8V6N - chains A and B of the 4 polymer chains in the assembly; structure by electron microscopy, 2.59 A resolution.

Chain A (and B):
Molecule: Transient receptor potential cation channel subfamily V member 3
Organism: Homo sapiens
Notes: chain B of this document is another copy of the same molecule, construct and numbering; everything in this record applies to it too
Reference sequence: Q8NET8 (TRPV3_HUMAN), isoform Q8NET8-2; residues 1-791 here = UniProt positions 1-791
Sequence (808 residues; each row starts with the number of its first residue):
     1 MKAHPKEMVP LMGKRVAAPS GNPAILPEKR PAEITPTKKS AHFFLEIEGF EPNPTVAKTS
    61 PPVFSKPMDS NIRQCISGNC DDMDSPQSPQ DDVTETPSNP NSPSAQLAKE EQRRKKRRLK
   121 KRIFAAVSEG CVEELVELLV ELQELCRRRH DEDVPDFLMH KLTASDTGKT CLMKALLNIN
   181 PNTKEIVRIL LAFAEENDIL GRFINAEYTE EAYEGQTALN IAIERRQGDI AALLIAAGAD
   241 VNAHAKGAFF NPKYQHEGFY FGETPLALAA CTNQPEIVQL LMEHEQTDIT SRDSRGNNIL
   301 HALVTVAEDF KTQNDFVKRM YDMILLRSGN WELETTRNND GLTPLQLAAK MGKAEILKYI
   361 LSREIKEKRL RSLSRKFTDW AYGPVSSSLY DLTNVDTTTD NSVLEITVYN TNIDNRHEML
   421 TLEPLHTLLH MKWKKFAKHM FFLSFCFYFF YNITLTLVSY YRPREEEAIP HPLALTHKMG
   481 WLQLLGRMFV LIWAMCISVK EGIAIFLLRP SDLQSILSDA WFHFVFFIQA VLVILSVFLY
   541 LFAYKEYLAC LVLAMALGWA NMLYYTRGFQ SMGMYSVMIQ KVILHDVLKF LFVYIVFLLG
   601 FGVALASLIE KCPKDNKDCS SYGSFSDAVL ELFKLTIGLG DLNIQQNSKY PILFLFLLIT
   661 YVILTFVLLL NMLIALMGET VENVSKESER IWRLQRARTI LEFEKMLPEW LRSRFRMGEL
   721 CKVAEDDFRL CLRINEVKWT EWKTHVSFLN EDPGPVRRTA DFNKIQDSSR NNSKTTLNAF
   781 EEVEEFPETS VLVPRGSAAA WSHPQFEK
Not modelled in the structure: 1-61, 76-117, 468-479, 752-808
Differences from the reference sequence: expression tag (792-808)
Swiss-Prot annotation at these positions:
  - binding site (Na(+)): Gly638
Cystine bridges: Cys612-Cys619, Cys721-Cys731
Residues lining bound ligands:
  - arachidonic acid (ACD): Trp521, Phe522, Val525, Ile528, Leu557, Ala560, Leu563, Ser576, Ile579, Gln580
  - 2-aminoethyl diphenylborinate (FZ4), molecule 1: His417, Leu420, Thr421, His426, Leu429, His430, Arg693, Leu694, Arg696, Ile700
  - 2-aminoethyl diphenylborinate (FZ4), molecule 2: Met440, Leu443, Ser444, Trp493, Cys496, Ile497, Lys500, Glu501, Phe526, Tyr564, Tyr565, Phe703, Met706

How chain A and chain B interact:
Contacting residue pairs - 108 pairs, chain A then chain B:
  Phe377(A) - Ile72(B)  hydrophobic
  Asp379(A) - Pro67(B)
  Asp379(A) - Asp69(B)
  Asp379(A) - Ser70(B)
  Asp379(A) - Asn71(B)
  Trp380(A) - Pro67(B)
  Trp380(A) - Met68(B)
  Trp380(A) - Asp69(B)
  Trp380(A) - Tyr213(B)
  Trp380(A) - Phe249(B)  hydrophobic
  Ala381(A) - Arg225(B)  hydrogen bond (backbone-side chain)
  Tyr382(A) - Met68(B)  hydrophobic
  Tyr382(A) - Gln216(B)
  Tyr382(A) - Asn220(B)  hydrogen bond
  Tyr382(A) - Glu224(B)
  Tyr382(A) - Phe249(B)  hydrophobic
  Tyr382(A) - Phe250(B)  hydrophobic
  Tyr382(A) - Phe259(B)  hydrophobic
  Tyr382(A) - Phe261(B)
  Tyr382(A) - Leu268(B)
  Gly383(A) - Glu224(B)  hydrogen bond (backbone-side chain)
  Pro384(A) - Phe259(B)
  Val385(A) - Phe249(B)  hydrophobic
  Val385(A) - Gly258(B)
  Leu389(A) - Ile72(B)  hydrophobic
  Leu389(A) - Gln74(B)
  Thr456(A) - Val603(B)
  Ser459(A) - Ser607(B)  hydrogen bond (backbone-side chain)
  Tyr460(A) - Val603(B)  hydrophobic
  Tyr460(A) - Ser607(B)
  Tyr460(A) - Ser624(B)
  Tyr460(A) - Phe625(B)
  Arg462(A) - Ser607(B)  hydrogen bond (side chain-backbone)
  Arg462(A) - Glu610(B)  salt bridge
  Arg464(A) - Ser607(B)
  Arg464(A) - Ile609(B)
  Arg464(A) - Glu610(B)
  Glu465(A) - Glu610(B)
  Lys545(A) - Tyr650(B)  hydrogen bond (backbone-side chain)
  Glu546(A) - Tyr650(B)
  Leu548(A) - Tyr650(B)  hydrophobic
  Val552(A) - Ala604(B)
  Val552(A) - Leu608(B)  hydrophobic
  Leu553(A) - Leu653(B)  hydrophobic
  Leu553(A) - Leu657(B)  hydrophobic
  Met555(A) - Gly600(B)
  Met555(A) - Val603(B)
  Met555(A) - Ala604(B)
  Trp559(A) - Val596(B)
  Trp559(A) - Leu599(B)
  Trp559(A) - Gly600(B)
  Ala560(A) - Val596(B)  hydrophobic
  Leu563(A) - Phe592(B)
  Leu563(A) - Val593(B)  hydrophobic
  Leu563(A) - Phe597(B)  hydrophobic
  Ser571(A) - Lys589(B)
  Met572(A) - Lys589(B)
  Tyr575(A) - Lys589(B)
  Tyr575(A) - Phe590(B)  hydrophobic
  Tyr575(A) - Val593(B)  hydrophobic
  Tyr575(A) - Leu676(B)  hydrophobic
  Met578(A) - Met672(B)
  Met578(A) - Leu676(B)  hydrophobic
  Ile579(A) - Met672(B)
  Val582(A) - Leu668(B)  hydrophobic
  Ile583(A) - Leu668(B)  hydrophobic
  Val587(A) - Leu668(B)  hydrophobic
  Phe633(A) - Leu642(B)  hydrophobic
  Phe633(A) - Ile659(B)  hydrophobic
  Lys634(A) - Leu642(B)
  Ile637(A) - Val662(B)  hydrophobic
  Ile637(A) - Phe666(B)
  Leu639(A) - Leu635(B)  hydrophobic
  Leu639(A) - Gly638(B)
  Leu639(A) - Gly640(B)
  Ile674(A) - Asn671(B)
  Met677(A) - Val667(B)
  Val681(A) - Met672(B)  hydrophobic
  Val681(A) - Leu676(B)  hydrophobic
  Glu682(A) - Glu679(B)
  Ser685(A) - Glu679(B)  hydrogen bond
  Glu719(A) - Gln74(B)  hydrogen bond
  Leu720(A) - Gln74(B)
  Leu720(A) - Cys75(B)  hydrogen bond (backbone-backbone)
  Cys721(A) - Arg73(B)
  Cys721(A) - Gln74(B)
  Lys722(A) - Ile72(B)
  Lys722(A) - Arg73(B)  hydrogen bond (backbone-backbone)
  Phe728(A) - Cys75(B)  hydrophobic
  Arg733(A) - Gln74(B)
  Asn735(A) - Pro62(B)
  Val737(A) - His256(B)
  Trp739(A) - Gln255(B)  hydrogen bond (side chain-backbone)
  Trp739(A) - Gly258(B)
  Trp739(A) - Phe259(B)  hydrophobic
  Trp742(A) - Phe259(B)  hydrophobic
  Trp742(A) - Thr272(B)
  Lys743(A) - Val306(B)  hydrogen bond (side chain-backbone)
  Lys743(A) - Phe316(B)
  Val746(A) - Thr272(B)
  Val746(A) - Asn273(B)
  Ser747(A) - Asn273(B)
  Ser747(A) - Asn314(B)  hydrogen bond (backbone-side chain)
  Ser747(A) - Phe316(B)
  Asn750(A) - Asn273(B)
  Asn750(A) - Pro275(B)
  Asn750(A) - Glu276(B)
  Glu751(A) - Asn314(B)  hydrogen bond
Other interface residues (no listed pair), chain A (64 interface residues in all): Ala549, Ala556, Met562, Leu630, Leu673, Gly678, Phe748, Leu749
Other interface residues (no listed pair), chain B (74 interface residues in all): Val63, Arg226, Cys271, Gln274, Arg319, Asp586, Ala606, Lys611, Asp641, Leu655, Ile663, Ala675

Overview:
64 residues of chain A face 74 of chain B across their interface, with 14 hydrogen bonds and 1 salt bridge.
Polar contacts include Arg462(A)-Glu610(B), Ala381(A)-Arg225(B) and Tyr382(A)-Asn220(B). Chain A binds
arachidonic acid and 2-aminoethyl diphenylborinate.
Both chains are Transient receptor potential cation channel subfamily V member 3 (Homo sapiens). Entry 8V6N
(Open-state cryo-EM structure of human TRPV3 in presence of 2-APB in cNW30 nanodiscs) was determined by
electron microscopy (same publication as 8V6K, 8V6L, 8V6M and 8V6O).
